PDB entry 3B23 | X-ray diffraction, 2.40 A resolution | chains B and C of the 3 polymer chains in the assembly

Chain B:
Name: Thrombin heavy chain
Organism: Homo sapiens
Notes: EC 3.4.21.5
UniProtKB: P00734 (THRB_HUMAN); the construct lacks a stretch of the UniProt sequence and is renumbered around it, so the offset changes along the chain: 16-36 = UniProt 364-384; 37-60 = UniProt 386-409; 61-77 = UniProt 419-435; 78-97 = UniProt 437-456; 7 more segments
Amino-acid sequence (259 residues; each row starts with the number of its first residue; note: 1 number in that range is skipped by the numbering (no residue carries it; nothing is unmodelled there); a row labelled like 60A-60I holds insertion residues (60A, then the next letters in order)):
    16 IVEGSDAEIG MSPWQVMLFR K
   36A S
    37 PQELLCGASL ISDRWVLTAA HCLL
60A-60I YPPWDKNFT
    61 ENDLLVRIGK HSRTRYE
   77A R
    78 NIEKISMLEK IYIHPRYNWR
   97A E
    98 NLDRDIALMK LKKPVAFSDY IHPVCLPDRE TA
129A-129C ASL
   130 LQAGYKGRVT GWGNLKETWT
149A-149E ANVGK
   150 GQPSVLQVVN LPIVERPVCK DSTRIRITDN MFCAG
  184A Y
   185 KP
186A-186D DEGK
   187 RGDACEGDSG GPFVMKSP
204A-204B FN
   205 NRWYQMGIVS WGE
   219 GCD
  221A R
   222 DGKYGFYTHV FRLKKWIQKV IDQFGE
Disulfides: Cys-42/Cys-58, Cys-168/Cys-182, Cys-191/Cys-220
Curated features (UniProtKB/Swiss-Prot):
  - region: Ala-183 to Val-200 (High affinity receptor-binding region which is also known as the TP508 peptide)
  - active site (Charge relay system): His-57, Asp-102, Ser-195
  - glycosylation: Asn-60G (N-linked (GlcNAc...) (complex) asparagine)
Reported in the primary citation:
  - catalytic residues: His-57, Asp-102, Ser-195
  - conformationally variable residues (side-chain flip): His-57, Arg-75, Arg-77A, Ser-195

Chain C:
Name: Variegin
UniProtKB: P85800 (VARI_AMBVA); numbering as in UniProt (aligned over 1-32)
Amino-acid sequence (32 residues; each row starts with the number of its first residue):
     1 SDQGDVAEPK MHKTAPPFDF EAIPEEYLDD ES
Disordered / not traced: 1-11, 29-32
Curated features (UniProtKB/Swiss-Prot):
  - region: Glu-8 to Thr-14 (Contains the active site)
  - glycosylation: Thr-14 (O-linked (Hex) threonine)
Reported in the primary citation:
  - mutagenesis - K10R: increased binding to Thrombin heavy chain (chain B)
  - mutagenesis - P16DEL: decreased binding to Thrombin heavy chain (chain B)
  - mutagenesis - A22E: unchanged binding to Thrombin heavy chain (chain B)

Chain B / chain C interface:
Residue-residue contacts (32):
  Phe-34(B) with Phe-20(C), hydrophobic; Ile-23(C), hydrophobic
  Gln-38(B) with Phe-20(C), hydrogen bond (side chain-backbone)
  Glu-39(B) with His-12(C), hydrogen bond (side chain-backbone); Phe-20(C)
  Leu-40(B) with Thr-14(C); Phe-20(C)
  Leu-41(B) with His-12(C)
  His-57(B) with His-12(C)
  Lys-60F(B) with His-12(C), hydrogen bond
  Leu-65(B) with Ile-23(C), hydrophobic
  Arg-67(B) with Ile-23(C)
  Arg-73(B) with Pro-16(C); Phe-20(C)
  Thr-74(B) with Asp-19(C); Phe-20(C); Glu-21(C), hydrogen bond (backbone-backbone)
  Arg-75(B) with Glu-21(C)
  Tyr-76(B) with Glu-21(C), hydrogen bond (backbone-side chain); Ala-22(C); Ile-23(C), hydrophobic; Pro-24(C), hydrophobic; Glu-26(C), hydrogen bond
  Arg-77A(B) with Glu-26(C), salt bridge
  Asn-143(B) with Lys-13(C); Thr-14(C), hydrogen bond
  Gln-151(B) with Thr-14(C), hydrogen bond; Ala-15(C)
  Glu-192(B) with His-12(C), salt bridge; Lys-13(C)
  Gly-193(B) with Thr-14(C)
  Ser-195(B) with His-12(C), hydrogen bond
Interface residues without a listed pair, chain B (23 interface residues in all): Cys-42, Trp-60D, Lys-81, Trp-141
Interface residues without a listed pair, chain C (14 interface residues in all): Tyr-27, Leu-28
Interface features reported in the paper:
  - specific contacts: Phe-34(B)/Phe-20(C) (pi stacking), Glu-39(B)/His-12(C) (hydrogen bond), Glu-39(B)/Ala-15(C), Leu-40(B)/Thr-14(C), Leu-41(B)/His-12(C), Cys-42(B)/His-12(C), Lys-60F(B)/His-12(C), Trp-60D(B)/Lys-13(C), Arg-75(B)/Glu-21(C), Arg-77A(B)/Glu-26(C) (salt bridge), Trp-141(B)/Thr-14(C), Asn-143(B)/Lys-13(C), Asn-143(B)/Thr-14(C) (hydrogen bond), Gln-151(B)/Thr-14(C) (hydrogen bond), Gln-151(B)/Ala-15(C), Glu-192(B)/His-12(C) (hydrogen bond), Glu-192(B)/Lys-13(C), Gly-193(B)/Thr-14(C), Ser-195(B)/His-12(C) (hydrogen bond)
  - interface residues, chain B: Phe-34(B), Gln-38(B), Glu-39(B), His-57(B), Leu-65(B), Arg-67(B), Arg-73(B), Thr-74(B), Tyr-76(B), Lys-81(B), Gln-151(B)

Summary:
The interface between chain B and chain C involves 23 residues on one side and 14 on the other, with 9
hydrogen bonds and 2 salt bridges. Polar pairs include Arg-77A(B)/Glu-26(C), Glu-192(B)/His-12(C) and
Gln-38(B)/Phe-20(C). The paper describes pi stacking between Phe-34(B) and Phe-20(C); hydrogen bonds between
Glu-39(B) and His-12(C), Asn-143(B) and Thr-14(C) and Gln-151(B) and Thr-14(C) among others; contacts between
Glu-39(B) and Ala-15(C), Leu-40(B) and Thr-14(C) and Leu-41(B) and His-12(C) among others. The paper reports
catalytic residues His-57(B), Asp-102(B) and Ser-195(B); K10R of chain C increases binding to Thrombin heavy
chain (chain B); 3 substitutions were tested in all.
Chain B is Thrombin heavy chain (Homo sapiens) and chain C is Variegin; the structure, Crystal structure of
thrombin-variegin complex: Insights of a novel mechanism of inhibition and design of tunable ..., was
determined by X-ray diffraction.
